PDB entry 2EC9 | X-ray diffraction, 2.00 A resolution | chains L and H of the 4 polymer chains in the assembly

== Chain L ==
Protein: Coagulation factor VII
From: Homo sapiens
Notes: EC 3.4.21.21
UniProt: P08709 (FA7_HUMAN); residues 1-142 here correspond to UniProt positions 61-202 (UniProt number = residue number + 60)
Amino-acid sequence (142 residues; row label = number of the first residue in the row):
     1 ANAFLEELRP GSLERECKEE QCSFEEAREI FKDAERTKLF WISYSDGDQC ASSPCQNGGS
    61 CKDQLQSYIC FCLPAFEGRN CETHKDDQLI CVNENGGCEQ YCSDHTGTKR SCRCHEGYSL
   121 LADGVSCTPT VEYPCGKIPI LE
Modified residues: Glu6, Glu7, Glu14, Glu16, Glu19, Glu20, Glu25, Glu26, Glu29, Glu35 (gamma-carboxy-glutamic acid; CGU)
UniProt features mapped onto this chain:
  - site: Ser53 (Important for S-112 for O-xylosylation)
  - modified residue: Glu6 (4-carboxyglutamate), Glu7 (4-carboxyglutamate), Glu14 (4-carboxyglutamate), Glu16 (4-carboxyglutamate), Glu19 (4-carboxyglutamate), Glu20 (4-carboxyglutamate), Glu25 (4-carboxyglutamate), Glu26 (4-carboxyglutamate), Glu29 (4-carboxyglutamate), Glu35 (4-carboxyglutamate), Asp63 (3R: -3-hydroxyaspartate)
  - glycosylation: Ser52 (O-linked (Glc...) serine), Ser60 (O-linked (Fuc) serine)
Cystine bridges: Cys17-Cys22, Cys50-Cys61, Cys55-Cys70, Cys72-Cys81, Cys91-Cys102, Cys98-Cys112, Cys114-Cys127
Ion coordination: Ca2+ site 1 near Arg9 (its only coordinating residue here); Ca2+ site 2: Glu14, Glu19; Ca2+ site 3: Glu16, Glu26; Ca2+ site 4 near Glu19 (its only coordinating residue here); Ca2+ site 5 near Glu29 (its only coordinating residue here); Ca2+ site 6: Asp46, Gly47, Gln49, Asp63, Gln64
Small-molecule neighbours:
  - 1,5-anhydro-D-glucitol (ASO): Gln49, Ser52, Pro54, Tyr68
  - alpha-L-fucopyranose (FUC): Gly58, Gly59, Ser60, Phe71, Cys72, Leu73

== Chain H ==
Protein: Coagulation factor VII
From: Homo sapiens
Notes: EC 3.4.21.21
UniProt: P08709 (FA7_HUMAN); the construct lacks a stretch of the UniProt sequence and is renumbered around it, so the offset changes along the chain: 16-35 = UniProt 213-232; 37-60 = UniProt 233-256; 61-129 = UniProt 261-329; 134-147 = UniProt 337-350; 5 more segments
Amino-acid sequence (254 residues; each row starts with the number of its first residue; note: 11 numbers in that range are skipped by the numbering (no residue carries them; nothing is unmodelled there); a row labelled like 60A-60D holds insertion residues (60A, then the next letters in order)):
    16 IVGGKVCPKG ECPWQVLLLV
    37 NGAQLCGGTL INTIWVVSAA HCFD
60A-60D KIKN
    61 WRNLIAVLGE HDLSEHDGDE QSRRVAQVII PSTYVPGTTN HDIALLRLHQ PVVLTDHVVP
   121 LCLPERTFS
129A-129G ERTLAFV
   134 RFSLVSGWGQ LLDR
   149 GATALELMVL NVPRLMTQDC LQ
170A-170I QSRKVGDSP
   175 NITEYMFCA
  184A G
   184 YSDG
  188A S
   188 KDSCKGDSGG PHATHYRGTW YLTGIVSWGQ
   219 GC
  221A A
   221 TVGHFGVYTR VSQYIEWLQK LMRSEPRPGV LLRAPFP
UniProt features mapped onto this chain:
  - active site (Charge relay system): His57, Asp102, Ser195
  - binding site (substrate): Asp189
  - glycosylation: Asn175 (N-linked (GlcNAc...) asparagine)
Cystine bridges: Cys22-Cys27, Cys42-Cys58, Cys168-Cys182, Cys191-Cys220
Ion coordination: Ca2+: Glu70, Glu75, His76, Glu80
Small-molecule neighbours: 24X (2'-((5-carbamimidoylpyridin-2-ylamino)methyl)-4-(isobutylcarbamoyl)-4'-vinylbiphenyl-2-carboxylic acid): Cys42, His57, Thr98, Thr99, Asp102, Gln143, Thr151, Asp189, Ser190, Cys191, Lys192, Gly193, Asp194, Ser195, Val213, Ser214, Trp215, Gly216, Gly219, Cys220, Gly226, Val227, Tyr228

== Chain L / chain H interface ==
Residue-residue contacts (52; chain L residue first):
  Cys91(L) with Arg129B(H)
  Glu94(L) with Tyr203(H); Arg204(H), hydrogen bond (backbone-side chain)
  Asn95(L) with Phe128(H); Thr129C(H), hydrogen bond; Tyr203(H); Arg204(H)
  Gly97(L) with Arg204(H)
  Cys98(L) with Arg204(H), hydrogen bond (backbone-side chain)
  Glu99(L) with Tyr203(H); Arg204(H)
  Gln100(L) with Phe128(H); Thr206(H), hydrogen bond; Tyr208(H)
  Tyr101(L) with Leu123(H); Pro124(H); Glu125(H), hydrogen bond (side chain-backbone); Phe128(H), hydrophobic
  Cys102(L) with Arg129B(H), hydrogen bond (backbone-side chain)
  Asp104(L) with Arg129B(H), salt bridge
  Arg113(L) with Glu125(H), salt bridge
  His115(L) with Cys122(H); Leu123(H), hydrogen bond (side chain-backbone)
  Tyr118(L) with Thr206(H)
  Tyr133(L) with Leu114(H); Thr115(H); Asp116(H), hydrogen bond
  Pro134(L) with Val119(H)
  Cys135(L) with Pro120(H); Leu121(H); Cys122(H), disulfide; Thr206(H)
  Gly136(L) with Trp29(H); Pro120(H), hydrogen bond (backbone-backbone); Cys122(H), hydrogen bond (backbone-side chain); Thr206(H); Trp207(H), hydrogen bond (backbone-backbone)
  Lys137(L) with Trp29(H); Val119(H); Gly205(H), hydrogen bond (side chain-backbone); Thr206(H), hydrogen bond
  Ile138(L) with Gly25(H); Glu26(H); Trp29(H), hydrophobic; Trp207(H)
  Pro139(L) with Asp116(H); Val119(H), hydrophobic
  Ile140(L) with Lys24(H); Gly25(H); Glu26(H); Asp116(H)
  Leu141(L) with Glu26(H)
Other interface residues (no listed pair), chain H (25 interface residues in all): Pro28, His117
Disulfides between the chains: Cys135(L)-Cys122(H)

== Overview ==
22 residues of chain L and 25 residues of chain H are in contact, with 1 disulfide bond, 13 hydrogen bonds and
2 salt bridges. Polar contacts include Asp104(L)-Arg129B(H), Arg113(L)-Glu125(H) and Glu94(L)-Arg204(H). Bound
to chain L: 1,5-anhydro-D-glucitol and alpha-L-fucopyranose. Chain H binds compound 24X.
Here chain L is Coagulation factor VII and chain H is Coagulation factor VII, both from Homo sapiens. Entry
2EC9 (Crystal structure analysis of human Factor VIIa , Souluble tissue factor complexed with BCX-3607) was
determined by X-ray diffraction.
